Entry 6ZJ2 (X-ray diffraction, 3.38 A resolution); this record covers chains B and A of the 4 polymer chains in the assembly.

# Chain B (and A)
Name: Transcriptional regulatory protein RcsB
Source organism: Salmonella enterica subsp. enterica serovar Typhimurium str. LT2
Notes: chain A of this document is another copy of the same molecule, construct and numbering; everything in this record applies to it too
UniProtKB: P58663 (RCSB_SALTY); residues 1-216 here = UniProt positions 1-216
Sequence (216 residues; each row starts with the number of its first residue):
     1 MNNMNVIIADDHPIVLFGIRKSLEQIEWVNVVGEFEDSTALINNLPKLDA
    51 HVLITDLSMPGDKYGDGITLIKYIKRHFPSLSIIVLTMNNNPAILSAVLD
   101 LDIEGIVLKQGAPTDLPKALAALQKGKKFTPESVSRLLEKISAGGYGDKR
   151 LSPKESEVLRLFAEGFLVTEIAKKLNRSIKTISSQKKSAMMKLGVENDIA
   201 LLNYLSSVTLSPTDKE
Unresolved in the structure: 1, 210-216 (chain A: 1, 126-130, 209-216)
Metal / ion sites: Mg2+: Asp-11, Asp-56, Ser-58
Ligand contacts: beryllium trifluoride (BEF): Asp-56, Leu-57, Ser-58, Leu-86, Thr-87, Met-88, Asn-89, Lys-109
What the authors report for this chain:
  - self-association interface (contacts with another copy of this molecule); pairs are residue here / residue on that copy: Gly-165/Asn-197, Leu-202/Leu-202
  - Mg2+ coordination: Asp-11
  - binding site for rprA promoter sequence: Lys-154, Thr-181, Ser-184
  - binding site for rprA promoter sequence: Glu-155, Thr-169, Lys-180, Ser-183
  - post-translational modification sites: Asp-56 (citing earlier work)
  - mutagenesis - L108A: abolished catalytic activity
  - mutagenesis - L108F: decreased catalytic activity
  - mutagenesis - L108A, L108F: abolished signaling
  - mutagenesis - D56A: decreased signaling
  - mutagenesis - M88A: decreased expression

# Interface between chain B and chain A
Contacting residue pairs (21; chain B residue first):
  His-12(B) / Met-88(A)
  His-12(B) / Lys-109(A)
  His-12(B) / Gln-110(A)
  Pro-13(B) / Lys-109(A)
  Pro-13(B) / Gly-111(A)
  Pro-13(B) / Ala-112(A)  hydrophobic
  Pro-13(B) / Pro-113(A)
  Val-15(B) / Val-15(A)  hydrophobic
  Lys-109(B) / His-12(A)
  Lys-109(B) / Pro-13(A)
  Gln-110(B) / His-12(A)
  Gly-111(B) / Pro-13(A)
  Ala-112(B) / Pro-13(A)  hydrophobic
  Pro-113(B) / Pro-13(A)
  Gly-165(B) / Asn-197(A)
  Gly-165(B) / Ile-199(A)
  Asn-197(B) / Gly-165(A)
  Ile-199(B) / Phe-162(A)
  Ile-199(B) / Ala-163(A)
  Ile-199(B) / Gly-165(A)
  Leu-202(B) / Leu-202(A)  hydrophobic
Also at the interface, not in a pair above, chain B (18 interface residues in all): Asp-11, Ile-14, Gly-18, Lys-21, Ser-22, Met-88
Also at the interface, not in a pair above, chain A (20 interface residues in all): Asp-11, Phe-17, Gly-18, Ile-19, Leu-86

# Summary
18 residues of chain B face 20 of chain A across their interface. Ligands of chain B: beryllium trifluoride.
From the paper: a binding site for rprA promoter sequence at Lys-154(B), Thr-181(B) and Ser-184(B) among
others; L108A and L108F of chain B abolish signaling; 4 substitutions were tested in all.
Both chains are Transcriptional regulatory protein RcsB (Salmonella enterica subsp. enterica serovar
Typhimurium str. LT2). Entry 6ZJ2 (Structure of RcsB from Salmonella enterica serovar Typhimurium bound to
promoter rprA in the presence of ...) was determined by X-ray diffraction (same publication as 6ZII, 6ZIL and
6ZIX).
